Entry 5JQU (X-ray diffraction, 2.16 A resolution); this record covers chains E and F of the 8 polymer chains in the assembly.

[Chain E (and F)]
Molecule: Bifunctional cytochrome P450/NADPH--P450 reductase
Organism: Bacillus megaterium (strain ATCC 14581 / DSM 32 / JCM 2506 / NBRC 15308 / NCIMB 9376 / NCTC 10342 / VKM B-512)
Notes: EC 1.14.14.1, 1.6.2.4; fragment: heme domain, residues 2-456; chain F of this document is another copy of the same molecule, construct and numbering; everything in this record applies to it too
UniProt: P14779 (CPXB_BACMB); residues 1-463 here correspond to UniProt positions 2-464 (UniProt number = residue number + 1)
Sequence (471 residues; each row starts with the number of its first residue):
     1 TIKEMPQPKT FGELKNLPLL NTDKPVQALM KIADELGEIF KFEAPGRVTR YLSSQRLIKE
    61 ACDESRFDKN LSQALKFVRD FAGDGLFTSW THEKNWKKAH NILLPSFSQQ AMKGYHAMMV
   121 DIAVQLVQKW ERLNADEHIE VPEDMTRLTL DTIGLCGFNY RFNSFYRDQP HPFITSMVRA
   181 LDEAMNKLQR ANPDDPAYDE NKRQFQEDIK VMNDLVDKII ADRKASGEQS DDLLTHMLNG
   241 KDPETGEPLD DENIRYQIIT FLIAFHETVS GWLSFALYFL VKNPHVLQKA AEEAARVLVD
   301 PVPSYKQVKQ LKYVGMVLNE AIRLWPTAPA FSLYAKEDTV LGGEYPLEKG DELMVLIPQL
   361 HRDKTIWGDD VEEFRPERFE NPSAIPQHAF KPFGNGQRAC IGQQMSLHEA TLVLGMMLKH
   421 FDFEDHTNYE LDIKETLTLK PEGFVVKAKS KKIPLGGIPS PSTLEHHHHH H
Disordered / not traced: 1, 227-229, 456-471 (chain F: 227, 457-471)
Differences from the reference sequence: engineered mutation Phe-265 (Gly266 in P14779), Val-269 (Thr270 in P14779), Trp-272 (Leu273 in P14779), Ile-322 (Leu323 in P14779), Met-405 (Phe406 in P14779), Ser-406 (Ala407 in P14779); expression tag (464-471)
Bound ions: fe(III) deuteroporphyrin ix Fe near Cys-400 (its only coordinating residue here)
Ligand contacts: fe(III) deuteroporphyrin ix (FDE): Lys-69, Leu-75, Leu-86, Phe-87, Trp-96, Ile-153, Phe-261, Ala-264, Phe-265, Thr-268, Val-269, Trp-272, Ile-322, Thr-327, Ala-328, Phe-331, Ile-357, Pro-392, Phe-393, Gly-394, Gln-397, Arg-398, Ala-399, Cys-400, Ile-401, Gly-402, Ser-406
Swiss-Prot annotation at these positions:
  - binding site ((9Z)-hexadecenoate): Tyr-51
  - binding site (heme): Cys-400
  - site: Thr-268 (Important for catalytic activity)

[How chain E and chain F interact]
Contacting residue pairs - 21 pairs, chain E then chain F:
  Glu-4(E) / Gly-12(F)
  Glu-4(E) / Glu-13(F)
  Pro-6(E) / Thr-10(F)
  Pro-6(E) / Phe-11(F)
  Gln-7(E) / Lys-9(F)
  Gln-7(E) / Thr-10(F)  hydrogen bond (backbone-backbone)
  Pro-8(E) / Lys-9(F)
  Lys-9(E) / Gln-7(F)
  Lys-9(E) / Pro-8(F)
  Lys-9(E) / Lys-9(F)
  Lys-9(E) / Glu-35(F)  salt bridge
  Lys-9(E) / Leu-36(F)
  Thr-10(E) / Pro-6(F)
  Thr-10(E) / Gln-7(F)  hydrogen bond (backbone-backbone)
  Gly-12(E) / Glu-4(F)
  Gly-12(E) / Met-5(F)
  Gly-12(E) / Pro-6(F)
  Glu-13(E) / Lys-3(F)
  Glu-13(E) / Glu-4(F)  hydrogen bond (side chain-backbone)
  Glu-35(E) / Phe-11(F)
  Leu-36(E) / Phe-11(F)  hydrophobic
Also at the interface, not in a pair above, chain E (12 interface residues in all): Met-5, Phe-11

[In short]
12 residues of chain E and 13 residues of chain F are in contact; the contacts include 3 hydrogen bonds and 1
salt bridge. Polar pairs include Lys-9(E)/Glu-35(F), Glu-13(E)/Glu-4(F) and Gln-7(E)/Thr-10(F). Chain E binds
fe(III) deuteroporphyrin ix.
Chain E and chain F are both Bifunctional cytochrome P450/NADPH--P450 reductase (Bacillus megaterium (strain
ATCC 14581 / DSM 32 / JCM 2506 / NBRC 15308 / NCIMB 9376 / NCTC 10342 / VKM B-512)); the structure, Crystal
structure of Cytochrome P450 BM3 heme domain G265F/T269V/L272W/L322I/F405M/A406S (WIVS-FM) variant with
iron(III) deuteroporphyrin IX bound, was determined by X-ray diffraction, deposited together with 5JQV.
